8KEG - chains a and b of the 30 polymer chains in the assembly; structure by electron microscopy, 3.66 A resolution.

Chain a (and b):
Protein: neck fiber gp82N
From: unclassified Caudoviricetes
Notes: chain b of this document is another copy of the same molecule, construct and numbering; everything in this record applies to it too
Sequence (241 residues; numbered 1 to 241; the number before each row is that of its first residue):
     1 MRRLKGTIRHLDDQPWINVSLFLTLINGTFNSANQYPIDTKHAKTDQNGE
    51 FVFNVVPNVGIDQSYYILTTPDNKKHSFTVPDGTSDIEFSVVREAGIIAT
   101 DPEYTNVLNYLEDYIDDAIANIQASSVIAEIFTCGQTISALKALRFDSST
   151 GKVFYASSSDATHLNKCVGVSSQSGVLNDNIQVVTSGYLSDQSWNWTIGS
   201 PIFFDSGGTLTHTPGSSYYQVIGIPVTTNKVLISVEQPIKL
Disordered / not traced: 126-241

Interface between chain a and chain b:
Contacting residue pairs (7):
  Tyr110(a) - Tyr110(b)
  Leu111(a) - Asp113(b)
  Tyr114(a) - Tyr110(b)  hydrophobic
  Tyr114(a) - Asp113(b)
  Tyr114(a) - Tyr114(b)
  Tyr114(a) - Asp117(b)  hydrogen bond
  Ile122(a) - Ala120(b)  hydrophobic
Other interface residues (no listed pair), chain a (5 interface residues in all): Ala118

Overview:
The chain a/chain b interface involves 5 residues from each chain; the contacts include 1 hydrogen bond. Its
one hydrogen-bonded contact is Tyr114(a)-Asp117(b).
Chain a and chain b are both neck fiber gp82N (unclassified Caudoviricetes); the structure, Cyanophage A-1(L)
neck/gp5-neck fiber, was determined by electron microscopy (same publication as 8KEA, 8KEC, 8KEE and 8KEF).
